PDB entry 4YVW | X-ray diffraction, 3.80 A resolution | chains K and L of the 15 polymer chains in the assembly

# Chain K
Molecule: Capsid protein VP3
From: Enterovirus A71
UniProtKB: F6KTB0 (F6KTB0_9ENTO); residues 1-242 here correspond to UniProt positions 324-565 (UniProt number = residue number + 323)
Amino-acid sequence (242 residues; numbered 1 to 242; the number before each row is that of its first residue):
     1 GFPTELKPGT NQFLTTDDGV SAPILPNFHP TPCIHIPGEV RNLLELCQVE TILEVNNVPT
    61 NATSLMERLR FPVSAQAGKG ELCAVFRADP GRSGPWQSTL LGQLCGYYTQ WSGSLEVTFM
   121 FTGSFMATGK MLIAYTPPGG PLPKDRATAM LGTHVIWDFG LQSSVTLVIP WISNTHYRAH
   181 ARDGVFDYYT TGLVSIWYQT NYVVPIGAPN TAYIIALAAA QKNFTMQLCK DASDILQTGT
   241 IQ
Not modelled in the structure: 177-188, 237-242
Differences from the reference sequence: engineered mutation Gln227 (Lys550 in F6KTB0)

# Chain L
Molecule: Capsid protein VP0
From: Enterovirus A71
UniProtKB: F6KTB0 (F6KTB0_9ENTO); residues -68 to 254 here correspond to UniProt positions 1-323 (UniProt number = residue number + 69)
Amino-acid sequence (323 residues; each row starts with the number of its first residue; numbers below 1 keep their minus sign (Met-68 is residue -68)):
   -68 MGSQVSTQRS GSHENSNSAT EGSTINYTTI NYYKDSYAAT AGKQSLKQDP DKFANPVKDI
    -8 FTEMAAPLKS PSAEACGYSD RVAQLTIGNS TITTQEAANI IVGYGEWPSY CSDSDATAVD
    52 KPTRPDVSVN RFYTLDTKLW EKSSKGWYWK FPDVLTETGV FGQNAQFHYL YRSGFCIHVQ
   112 CNASKFHQGA LLVAVLPEYV IGTVAGGTGT EDSHPPYKQT QPGADGFELQ HPYVLDAGIP
   172 ISQLTVCPHQ WINLRTNNCA TIIVPYINAL PFDSALNHCN FGLLVVPISP LDYDQGATPV
   232 IPITITLAPM CSEFAGLRQA VTQ
Not modelled in the structure: -68 to 15, 251-254

# Interface between chain K and chain L
Pairs across the interface (68; chain K residue first):
  His35(K) with Glu37(L), salt bridge
  Ile36(K) with Asn199(L)
  Pro37(K) with Glu37(L); Tyr197(L); Ile198(L), hydrophobic
  Gly38(K) with Tyr35(L)
  Leu46(K) with Val177(L), hydrophobic
  Val49(K) with Thr176(L); Val177(L), hydrophobic
  Glu50(K) with Thr176(L), hydrogen bond (backbone-side chain)
  Thr51(K) with Ser173(L), hydrogen bond (side chain-backbone); Gln174(L); Thr176(L)
  Ile52(K) with Ile172(L); Ser173(L), hydrogen bond (backbone-backbone)
  Glu54(K) with Tyr164(L), hydrogen bond
  Leu65(K) with Tyr164(L), hydrophobic
  Met66(K) with Pro163(L), hydrophobic; Tyr164(L), hydrogen bond (side chain-backbone); Ile172(L), hydrophobic; Pro218(L)
  Leu69(K) with Ile172(L), hydrophobic; Ile219(L), hydrophobic
  Arg70(K) with Ile219(L); Pro221(L)
  Ser98(K) with Ser173(L), hydrogen bond (backbone-side chain); Gln174(L), hydrogen bond (backbone-side chain)
  Thr99(K) with Ser173(L); Gln174(L), hydrogen bond (backbone-side chain)
  Leu100(K) with Gln174(L); Val177(L), hydrophobic
  Gln103(K) with Gln174(L)
  Met120(K) with Trp182(L), hydrophobic; Asn184(L), hydrogen bond
  Phe121(K) with Asn184(L), hydrogen bond (backbone-side chain); Arg186(L)
  Thr122(K) with Gln119(L); Gly120(L), hydrogen bond (backbone-backbone); Ala121(L); Asn184(L); Ser220(L), hydrogen bond
  Gly123(K) with Gln119(L); Arg186(L)
  Ser124(K) with Phe117(L); His118(L); Gln119(L); Arg186(L), hydrogen bond (backbone-side chain)
  Phe125(K) with Lys116(L); Arg186(L), hydrogen bond (backbone-side chain)
  Met126(K) with Lys116(L); Phe117(L), hydrophobic
  Ala127(K) with Arg186(L), hydrogen bond (backbone-side chain)
  Phe159(K) with Arg186(L), hydrogen bond (backbone-side chain)
  Gln162(K) with Arg186(L), hydrogen bond
  Tyr202(K) with Gln119(L)
  Ile206(K) with Phe117(L)
  Gly207(K) with Asp225(L)
  Ala208(K) with Asp225(L)
  Pro209(K) with Gln119(L); Asp223(L)
  Thr211(K) with Gln119(L), hydrogen bond (backbone-side chain)
  Ala212(K) with Gln119(L)
  Tyr213(K) with Ser220(L); Pro221(L)
  Ile215(K) with Ala121(L), hydrophobic; Trp182(L), hydrophobic; Ile219(L), hydrophobic
  Leu217(K) with Trp182(L), hydrophobic
Other interface residues (no listed pair), chain K (40 interface residues in all): Ile34, Ser163
Other interface residues (no listed pair), chain L (31 interface residues in all): Leu185, Thr187, Pro196, Ala200

# Summary
The interface between chain K and chain L involves 40 residues on one side and 31 on the other, with 18
hydrogen bonds and 1 salt bridge. Polar pairs include His35(K)-Glu37(L), Glu50(K)-Thr176(L) and
Thr51(K)-Ser173(L).
Here chain K is Capsid protein VP3 and chain L is Capsid protein VP0, both from Enterovirus A71. Entry 4YVW
(crystal structure of an enterovirus 71/coxsackievirus A16 chimeric virus-like particle) was determined by
X-ray diffraction together with 4YVS from the same study.
